5ZVE - chain B; structure by X-ray diffraction, 2.18 A resolution.

# Chain B
Molecule: 389aa long hypothetical nucleolar protein
From: Pyrococcus horikoshii (strain ATCC 700860 / DSM 12428 / JCM 9974 / NBRC 100139 / OT-3)
UniProt: O57712 (O57712_PYRHO); residue numbers follow UniProt; this construct covers 5-388
Amino-acid sequence (384 residues; numbered 5 to 388; the number before each row is that of its first residue):
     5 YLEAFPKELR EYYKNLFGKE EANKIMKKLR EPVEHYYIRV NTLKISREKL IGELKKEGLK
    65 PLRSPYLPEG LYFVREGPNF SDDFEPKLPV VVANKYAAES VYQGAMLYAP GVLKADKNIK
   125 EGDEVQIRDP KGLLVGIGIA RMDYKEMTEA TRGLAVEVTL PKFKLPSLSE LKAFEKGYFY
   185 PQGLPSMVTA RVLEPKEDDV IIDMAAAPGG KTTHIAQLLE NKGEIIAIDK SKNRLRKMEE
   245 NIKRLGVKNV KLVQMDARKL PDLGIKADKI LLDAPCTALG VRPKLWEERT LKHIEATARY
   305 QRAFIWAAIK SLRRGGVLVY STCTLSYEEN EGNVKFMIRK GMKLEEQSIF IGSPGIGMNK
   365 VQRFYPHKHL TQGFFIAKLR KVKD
Small-molecule neighbours: S-adenosylhomocysteine (SAH): M208, A209, A210, A211, P212, G213, G214, K215, D233, K234, S235, R238, M259, D260, A261, R262, D277, P279, Y304, F308
UniProt features mapped onto this chain:
  - active site: C327 (Nucleophile)
  - binding site (S-adenosyl-L-methionine): A209 to K215, D233, R238, D260, D277, Y304
From the paper describing this entry:
  - binding site for S-adenosylhomocysteine: M208, A209, A211, G213, G214, K215, D233, R238, D260, D277, P279, Y304, F308
  - specificity-determining residues: Y41 (proposed by the authors, not directly observed)
  - mutagenesis - S190A: decreased catalytic activity
  - mutagenesis - Q107R, Q107W: abolished catalytic activity

# Overview
Chain B binds S-adenosylhomocysteine. From UniProt: active-site residue C327 and 12
S-adenosyl-L-methionine-binding residues. The paper reports a binding site for S-adenosylhomocysteine at M208,
A209 and A211 among others; Q107R and Q107W abolish catalytic activity.
Chain B is 389aa long hypothetical nucleolar protein (Pyrococcus horikoshii (strain ATCC 700860 / DSM 12428 /
JCM 9974 / NBRC 100139 / OT-3)); the structure, The crystal structure of NSun6 from Pyrococcus horikoshii with
SAH, was determined by X-ray diffraction, deposited together with 5ZVD, 5ZVG and 5ZVH.
